6HTC - chains H and Z of the 28 polymer chains in the assembly; structure by X-ray diffraction, 2.80 A resolution.

== Chain H ==
Name: Proteasome subunit beta type-7
From: Homo sapiens
Notes: EC 3.4.25.1
UniProtKB: Q99436 (PSB7_HUMAN); residues 1-234 here correspond to UniProt positions 44-277 (UniProt number = residue number + 43)
Sequence (234 residues; each row starts with the number of its first residue):
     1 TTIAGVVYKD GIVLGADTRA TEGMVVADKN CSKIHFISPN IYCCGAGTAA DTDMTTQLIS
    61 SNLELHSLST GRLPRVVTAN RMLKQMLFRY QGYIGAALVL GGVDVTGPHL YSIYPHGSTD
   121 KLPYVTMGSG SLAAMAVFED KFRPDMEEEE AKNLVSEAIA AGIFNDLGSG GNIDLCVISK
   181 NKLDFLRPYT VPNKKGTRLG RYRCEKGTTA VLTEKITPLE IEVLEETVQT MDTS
Not modelled in the structure: 220-234
Differences from the reference sequence: engineered mutation G171 (Ser214 in Q99436)
Covalent attachments: compound GQK linked to T1
Small-molecule neighbours: GQK ((2S)-3-(4-methoxyphenyl)-N-[(2S,3R)-4-methyl-3,4-bis(oxidanyl)-1-phenyl-pentan-2-yl]-2-[[(2S)-2-(2-morpholin-4-ylethanoylamino)propanoyl]amino]propanamide): R19, A20, T21, E22, C31, K33, G45, A46, G47, T48, A49, T52, D53, S129, G168
UniProt features mapped onto this chain:
  - active site: T1 (Nucleophile)
From the paper describing this entry:
  - binding site for GQK: T1, G45
  - specificity-determining residues: E22
  - mutagenesis - S171G: increased growth
  - mutagenesis - G45A: unchanged growth

== Chain Z ==
Name: Proteasome subunit beta type-6
From: Saccharomyces cerevisiae (strain ATCC 204508 / S288c)
Notes: EC 3.4.25.1
UniProtKB: P23724 (PSB6_YEAST); residues 1-222 here correspond to UniProt positions 20-241 (UniProt number = residue number + 19)
Sequence (222 residues; row label = number of the first residue in the row):
     1 QFNPYGDNGG TILGIAGEDF AVLAGDTRNI TDYSINSRYE PKVFDCGDNI VMSANGFAAD
    61 GDALVKRFKN SVKWYHFDHN DKKLSINSAA RNIQHLLYGK RFFPYYVHTI IAGLDEDGKG
   121 AVYSFDPVGS YEREQCRAGG AAASLIMPFL DNQVNFKNQY EPGTNGKVKK PLKYLSVEEV
   181 IKLVRDSFTS ATERHIQVGD GLEILIVTKD GVRKEFYELK RD
Bound ions: Mg2+: T192, V198
Small-molecule neighbours: GQK ((2S)-3-(4-methoxyphenyl)-N-[(2S,3R)-4-methyl-3,4-bis(oxidanyl)-1-phenyl-pentan-2-yl]-2-[[(2S)-2-(2-morpholin-4-ylethanoylamino)propanoyl]amino]propanamide): D126, P127, V128

== Chain H / chain Z interface ==
Contacting residue pairs (54):
  R19(H) - I196(Z)
  R19(H) - D222(Z)  salt bridge
  M24(H) - H195(Z)
  M24(H) - I196(Z)  hydrogen bond (backbone-backbone)
  M24(H) - Q197(Z)  hydrogen bond
  V25(H) - R194(Z)
  V26(H) - E193(Z)
  V26(H) - R194(Z)  hydrogen bond (backbone-side chain)
  V26(H) - I196(Z)  hydrophobic
  A27(H) - R194(Z)  hydrogen bond (backbone-side chain)
  K29(H) - E193(Z)  salt bridge
  K29(H) - R194(Z)
  I163(H) - D222(Z)
  F164(H) - I35(Z)
  F164(H) - R38(Z)  hydrogen bond (backbone-side chain)
  F164(H) - R221(Z)
  N165(H) - Y33(Z)
  N165(H) - R38(Z)
  D166(H) - Y33(Z)
  D166(H) - D222(Z)
  L167(H) - R28(Z)
  L167(H) - I30(Z)  hydrophobic
  L167(H) - D32(Z)
  L167(H) - Y33(Z)  hydrogen bond (backbone-backbone)
  L167(H) - I35(Z)  hydrophobic
  L167(H) - I196(Z)
  G168(H) - Y33(Z)
  S169(H) - D222(Z)
  G170(H) - D222(Z)
  G171(H) - D222(Z)  hydrogen bond (backbone-side chain)
  N193(H) - K220(Z)
  N193(H) - D222(Z)  hydrogen bond
  G196(H) - T189(Z)
  G196(H) - E193(Z)
  R198(H) - D186(Z)
  L199(H) - R185(Z)
  L199(H) - D186(Z)  hydrogen bond (backbone-side chain)
  G200(H) - D186(Z)  hydrogen bond (backbone-side chain)
  Y202(H) - F149(Z)  hydrophobic
  Y202(H) - Q153(Z)  hydrogen bond (backbone-side chain)
  Y202(H) - K182(Z)
  Y202(H) - L183(Z)  hydrophobic
  Y202(H) - D186(Z)  hydrogen bond
  C204(H) - Q159(Z)
  K206(H) - P162(Z)
  G207(H) - E161(Z)
  G207(H) - P162(Z)
  T208(H) - N158(Z)
  T208(H) - Q159(Z)
  T208(H) - Y160(Z)  hydrogen bond (backbone-backbone)
  T209(H) - N165(Z)
  A210(H) - Y160(Z)  hydrophobic
  A210(H) - G166(Z)
  V211(H) - N165(Z)
Also at the interface, not in a pair above, chain H (34 interface residues in all): T21, D28, S129, K195, T197, E205
Also at the interface, not in a pair above, chain Z (29 interface residues in all): S34

== Summary ==
34 residues of chain H and 29 residues of chain Z are in contact; the contacts include 13 hydrogen bonds and 2
salt bridges. Polar contacts include R19(H)-D222(Z), K29(H)-E193(Z) and M24(H)-Q197(Z). Ligands of chain Z:
compound GQK. From the paper: a binding site for GQK at T1(H) and G45(H); S171G of chain H increases growth.
Here chain H is Proteasome subunit beta type-7 (Homo sapiens) and chain Z is Proteasome subunit beta type-6
(Saccharomyces cerevisiae (strain ATCC 204508 / S288c)). Entry 6HTC (Yeast 20S proteasome with human beta2c
(S171G) in complex with ONX 0914) was determined by X-ray diffraction together with 6HTB, 6HTD, 6HTP, 6HTR,
6HUB, 6HUC and 30 further entries from the same study.
